7UAB - chains A and E of the 4 polymer chains in the assembly; structure by electron microscopy, 3.70 A resolution.

Chain A (and E):
Name: Meprin A subunit alpha
From: Homo sapiens
Notes: EC 3.4.24.18; chain E of this document is another copy of the same molecule, construct and numbering; everything in this record applies to it too
UniProt: Q16819 (MEP1A_HUMAN); numbering as in UniProt (aligned over 22-600)
Chain sequence (587 residues; numbered 14 to 600; the number before each row is that of its first residue):
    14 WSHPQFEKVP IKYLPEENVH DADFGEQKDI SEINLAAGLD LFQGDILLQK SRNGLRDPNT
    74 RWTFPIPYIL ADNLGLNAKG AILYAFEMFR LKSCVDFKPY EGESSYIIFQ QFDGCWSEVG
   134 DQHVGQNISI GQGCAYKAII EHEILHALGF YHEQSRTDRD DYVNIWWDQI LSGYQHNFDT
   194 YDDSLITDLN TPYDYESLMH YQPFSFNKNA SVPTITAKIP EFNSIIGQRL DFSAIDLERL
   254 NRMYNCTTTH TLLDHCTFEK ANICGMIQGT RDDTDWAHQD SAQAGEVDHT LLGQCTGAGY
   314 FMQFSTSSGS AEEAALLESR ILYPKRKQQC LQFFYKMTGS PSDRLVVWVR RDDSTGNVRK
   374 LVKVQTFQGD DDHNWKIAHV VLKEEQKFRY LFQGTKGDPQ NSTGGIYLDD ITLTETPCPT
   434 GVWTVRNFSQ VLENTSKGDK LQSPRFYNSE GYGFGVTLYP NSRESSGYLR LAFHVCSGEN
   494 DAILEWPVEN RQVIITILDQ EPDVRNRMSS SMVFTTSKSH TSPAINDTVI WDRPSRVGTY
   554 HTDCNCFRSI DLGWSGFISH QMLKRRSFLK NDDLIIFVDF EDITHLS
Unresolved in the structure: 14-39, 64-70, 170-177, 194-208, 229-235, 253-262, 274-283, 304-312, 332-336, 476-478, 536-541 (chain E: 14-36, 63-71, 195-199, 536-541)
Disulfides: Cys128-Cys147, Cys343-Cys431, Cys557-Cys559
Covalent attachments: N-acetylglucosamine (NAG) linked to Asn140, Asn222, Asn440; glycan linked to Asn414
Construct notes: expression tag (14-21)
Ion coordination: Zn2+: Asp58, His155, His159, His165; Ca2+ site 1: Thr270, Glu272, Thr303, Tyr313, Asp422; Ca2+ site 2: Asp285, Thr287, Asp288
From the paper describing this entry:
  - self-association interface (contacts with another copy of this molecule): Arg372
  - mutagenesis - C308A: unchanged catalytic activity on large substrates

Chain A / chain E interface:
Contacting residue pairs (52):
  Arg284(A) - Ala495(E)
  Arg284(A) - Ile496(E)  hydrogen bond (side chain-backbone)
  Arg284(A) - Leu497(E)
  Arg284(A) - Glu498(E)  salt bridge
  Arg284(A) - Arg546(E)
  Asp285(A) - Ala495(E)
  Asp286(A) - Ala495(E)
  Glu325(A) - Glu492(E)
  Ala327(A) - Ala495(E)  hydrophobic
  Leu329(A) - Ile496(E)  hydrophobic
  Lys340(A) - Glu398(E)  salt bridge
  Arg357(A) - Glu492(E)  hydrogen bond (side chain-backbone)
  Trp361(A) - Glu463(E)
  Trp361(A) - Asn493(E)
  Trp361(A) - Ile496(E)  hydrophobic
  Asp366(A) - His598(E)
  Thr368(A) - His598(E)
  Arg372(A) - Asp595(E)  salt bridge
  Arg372(A) - Thr597(E)
  Leu374(A) - Ser462(E)
  Leu374(A) - Glu463(E)
  Val375(A) - Ser462(E)
  Lys376(A) - Ser462(E)
  Lys376(A) - Glu492(E)  salt bridge
  Lys376(A) - Asn493(E)
  Glu398(A) - Lys340(E)  salt bridge
  Leu404(A) - Ile496(E)  hydrophobic
  Gln406(A) - Glu492(E)
  Gln406(A) - Ile496(E)
  Ser462(A) - Leu374(E)
  Ser462(A) - Val375(E)
  Ser462(A) - Lys376(E)
  Glu463(A) - Trp361(E)
  Glu463(A) - Leu374(E)
  Glu492(A) - Glu325(E)
  Glu492(A) - Arg357(E)  hydrogen bond (backbone-side chain)
  Glu492(A) - Lys376(E)  salt bridge
  Glu492(A) - Gln406(E)
  Asn493(A) - Trp361(E)
  Asn493(A) - Lys376(E)
  Ala495(A) - Arg284(E)
  Ala495(A) - Asp285(E)
  Ala495(A) - Asp286(E)
  Ala495(A) - Glu325(E)
  Ala495(A) - Ala327(E)  hydrophobic
  Ile496(A) - Ala327(E)  hydrophobic
  Ile496(A) - Leu329(E)  hydrophobic
  Ile496(A) - Gln406(E)
  Glu498(A) - Arg284(E)  salt bridge
  Thr597(A) - Arg372(E)
  His598(A) - Asp366(E)
  His598(A) - Thr368(E)
Interface residues without a listed pair, chain A (29 interface residues in all): Lys373, Gly464
Interface residues without a listed pair, chain E (32 interface residues in all): Lys373, Gly464, Arg504

In short:
Chain A and chain E form an interface of 29 and 32 residues respectively; the contacts include 3 hydrogen
bonds and 7 salt bridges. Among the polar pairs are Arg284(A)-Glu498(E), Lys340(A)-Glu398(E) and
Arg372(A)-Asp595(E). The paper reports that C308A of chain A leaves catalytic activity on large substrates
unchanged; a self-association interface involving Arg372(A).
Chain A and chain E are both Meprin A subunit alpha (Homo sapiens); the structure, Human pro-meprin alpha
(zymogen state), was determined by electron microscopy together with 7UAC, 7UAE, 7UAF and 7UAI from the same
study.
